Entry 5BTD (X-ray diffraction, 2.50 A resolution); this record covers chains C and F of the 8 polymer chains in the assembly.

[Chain C]
Name: DNA gyrase subunit A
Source organism: Mycobacterium tuberculosis (strain ATCC 25618 / H37Rv)
Notes: EC 5.99.1.3; fragment: GyrA 2-500 with IGSG C-terminal tag
UniProtKB: P9WG47 (GYRA_MYCTU); residue numbers follow UniProt; this construct covers 2-500
Sequence (503 residues; each row starts with the number of its first residue):
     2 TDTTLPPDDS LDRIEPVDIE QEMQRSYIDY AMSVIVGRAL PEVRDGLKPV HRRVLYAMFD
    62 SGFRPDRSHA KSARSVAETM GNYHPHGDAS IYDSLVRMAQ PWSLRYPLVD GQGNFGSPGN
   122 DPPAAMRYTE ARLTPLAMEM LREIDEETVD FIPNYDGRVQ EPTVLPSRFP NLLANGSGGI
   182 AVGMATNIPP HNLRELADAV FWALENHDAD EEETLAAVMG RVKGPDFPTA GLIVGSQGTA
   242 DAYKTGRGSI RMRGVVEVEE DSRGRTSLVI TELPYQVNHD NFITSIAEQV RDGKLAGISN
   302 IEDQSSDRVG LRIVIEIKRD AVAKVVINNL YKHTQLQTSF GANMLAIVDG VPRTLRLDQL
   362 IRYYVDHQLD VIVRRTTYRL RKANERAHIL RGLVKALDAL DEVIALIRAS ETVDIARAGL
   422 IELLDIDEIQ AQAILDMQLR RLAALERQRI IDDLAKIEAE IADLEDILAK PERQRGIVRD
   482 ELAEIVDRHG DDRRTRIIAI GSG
Unresolved in the structure: 2-14, 502-504
Modified positions: Tyr129 (O-phosphotyrosine; PTR)
Differences from the reference sequence: expression tag (501-504)
Swiss-Prot annotation at these positions:
  - active site: Tyr129 (O-(5'-phospho-DNA)-tyrosine intermediate)
  - modified residue: Thr2 (N-acetylthreonine)
  - natural variant: Ala90 (A90V: Confers ciprofloxacin resistance, in clinical isolate), Ser91 (S91P: Confers ciprofloxacin resistance, in clinical isolate), Asp94 (D94A: Confers ciprofloxacin resistance, in clinical isolate; D94G: Confers ciprofloxacin resistance, in clinical isolate; D94H: Confers ciprofloxacin resistance, in clinical isolate ...)
  - mutagenesis: Thr80 (T80A: Slight resistance to fluoroquinolones. Hypersusceptibile, 2- to 14-fold higher sensitivity to fluoroquinolones, 2- to 8-fold more efficient in fluoroquinolone-induced DNA cleavage ...), Gly88 (G88A: Confers fluoroquinolone resistance, IC(50) is 2- to 26-fold higher than wild-type ...), Ala90 to Asp94 (80-fold increased resistance to fluoroquinolones, 32- to 64-fold reduction in fluoroquinolone-induced DNA cleavage), Ala90 (A90G: 4- to 16-fold more efficient in fluoroquinolone-induced DNA cleavage alone ...), Asp94 (D94G/H: 25- 45-fold increased resistance to fluoroquinolones, 4- to 8-fold reduction in fluoroquinolone-induced DNA cleavage ...)

[Chain F]
Molecule: DNA substrate 24-mer TTACGTGCATAGTCATTCATGACC
Source organism: synthetic construct
Sequence (24 nucleotides; each row starts with the number of its first residue):
     1 TTACGTGCAT AGTCATTCAT GACC
Unresolved in the structure: 1-2, 24

[How chain C and chain F interact]
Contacting residue pairs - 15 pairs, chain C then chain F:
  Arg39(C) - DC8(F)  phosphate contact
  Arg39(C) - DA9(F)  hydrogen bond to the phosphate
  Lys49(C) - DC8(F)  sugar contact
  Val51(C) - DC8(F)  sugar contact
  Val51(C) - DA9(F)  phosphate contact
  His52(C) - DC8(F)  salt bridge to the phosphate
  His85(C) - DA9(F)  salt bridge to the phosphate
  His87(C) - DA9(F)  hydrogen bond to the phosphate
  His87(C) - DT10(F)  salt bridge to the phosphate
  Gly88(C) - DT10(F)  phosphate contact
  Ser95(C) - DC8(F)  hydrogen bond to the phosphate
  Arg98(C) - DG7(F)  salt bridge to the phosphate
  Gly179(C) - DG7(F)  sugar contact
  Ile181(C) - DT6(F)  base contact
  Ile181(C) - DG7(F)  base contact
Other interface residues (no listed pair), chain C (15 interface residues in all): Pro86, Ser91, Gln277, Asn282
Other interface residues (no listed pair), chain F (6 interface residues in all): DG5

[Overview]
Chain C and chain F form an interface of 15 and 6 residues respectively; the contacts include 3 hydrogen bonds
and 4 salt bridges. Among the polar pairs are Arg39(C)-DA9(F), His87(C)-DA9(F) and Ser95(C)-DC8(F).
Chain C is DNA gyrase subunit A (Mycobacterium tuberculosis (strain ATCC 25618 / H37Rv)) and chain F is DNA
substrate 24-mer TTACGTGCATAGTCATTCATGACC (synthetic construct); the structure, Crystal structure of a
topoisomerase II complex, was determined by X-ray diffraction, deposited together with 5BS8, 5BTA, 5BTC, 5BTF,
5BTG, 5BTI, 5BTL and 5BTN.
